Entry 6W00 (X-ray diffraction, 1.85 A resolution); this record covers chains L and P of the 4 polymer chains in the assembly.

[Chain L]
Name: Fab239 light chain
Source organism: Homo sapiens
Chain sequence (215 residues; numbered 1 to 214 plus 1 insertion-coded residue; the number before each row is that of its first residue):
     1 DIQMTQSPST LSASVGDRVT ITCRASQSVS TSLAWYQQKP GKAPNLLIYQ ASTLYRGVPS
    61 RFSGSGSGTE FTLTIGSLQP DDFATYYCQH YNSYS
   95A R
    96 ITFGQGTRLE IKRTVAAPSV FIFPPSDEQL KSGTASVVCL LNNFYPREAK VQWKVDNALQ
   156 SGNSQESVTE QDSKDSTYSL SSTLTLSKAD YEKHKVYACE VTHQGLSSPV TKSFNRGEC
Disulfide bonds: Cys23-Cys88, Cys134-Cys194

[Chain P]
Name: NPNA2 peptide
Chain sequence (9 residues; each row starts with the number of its first residue):
     1 XNPNANPNA
Modified residues: ACE (acetyl group) at position 1

[Chain L / chain P interface]
Pairs across the interface (9; chain L residue first):
  Tyr91(L) - Asn4(P)
  Asn92(L) - Asn4(P)  hydrogen bond (backbone-side chain)
  Ser93(L) - Asn2(P)
  Tyr94(L) - ACE_1(P)
  Tyr94(L) - Asn2(P)  hydrogen bond (backbone-side chain)
  Tyr94(L) - Pro3(P)
  Ser95(L) - Asn4(P)  hydrogen bond (backbone-side chain)
  Arg95A(L) - Pro3(P)
  Ile96(L) - Asn4(P)

[Summary]
7 residues of chain L and 4 residues of chain P are in contact; the contacts include 3 hydrogen bonds. Polar
contacts include Asn92(L)-Asn4(P), Tyr94(L)-Asn2(P) and Ser95(L)-Asn4(P).
Here chain L is Fab239 light chain (Homo sapiens) and chain P is NPNA2 peptide. Entry 6W00 (Crystal structure
of Fab239 in complex with NPNA2 peptide from circumsporozoite protein) was determined by X-ray diffraction
together with 6WFX, 6WFY, 6WG0, 6WG1 and 6WG2 from the same study.
